3L94 - chains A and B; structure by X-ray diffraction, 1.95 A resolution.

[Chain A]
Name: Acyl-homoserine lactone acylase pvdQ subunit alpha
Organism: Pseudomonas aeruginosa
Notes: EC 3.5.1.97
Reference sequence: Q9I194 (PVDQ_PSEAE); residues 24-193 here = UniProt positions 24-193
Sequence (170 residues; row label = number of the first residue in the row):
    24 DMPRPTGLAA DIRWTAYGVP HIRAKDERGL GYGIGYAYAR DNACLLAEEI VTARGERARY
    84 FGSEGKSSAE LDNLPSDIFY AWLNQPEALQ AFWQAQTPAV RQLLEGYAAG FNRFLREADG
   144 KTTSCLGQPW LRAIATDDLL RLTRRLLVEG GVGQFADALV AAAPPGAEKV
Unresolved in the structure: 24-28, 192-193
Disulfides: Cys67-Cys148

[Chain B]
Name: Acyl-homoserine lactone acylase pvdQ subunit beta
Organism: Pseudomonas aeruginosa
Notes: EC 3.5.1.97
Reference sequence: Q9I194 (PVDQ_PSEAE); residues 217-762 here = UniProt positions 217-762
Sequence (546 residues; numbered 217 to 762; the number before each row is that of its first residue):
   217 SNAIAVGSER SADGKGMLLA NPHFPWNGAM RFYQMHLTIP GRLDVMGASL PGLPVVNIGF
   277 SRHLAWTHTV DTSSHFTLYR LALDPKDPRR YLVDGRSLPL EEKSVAIEVR GADGKLSRVE
   337 HKVYQSIYGP LVVWPGKLDW NRSEAYALRD ANLENTRVLQ QWYSINQASD VADLRRRVEA
   397 LQGIPWVNTL AADEQGNALY MNQSVVPYLK PELIPACAIP QLVAEGLPAL QGQDSRCAWS
   457 RDPAAAQAGI TPAAQLPVLL RRDFVQNSND SAWLTNPASP LQGFSPLVSQ EKPIGPRARY
   517 ALSRLQGKQP LEAKTLEEMV TANHVFSADQ VLPDLLRLCR DNQGEKSLAR ACAALAQWDR
   577 GANLDSGSGF VYFQRFMQRF AELDGAWKEP FDAQRPLDTP QGIALDRPQV ATQVRQALAD
   637 AAAEVEKSGI PDGARWGDLQ VSTRGQERIA IPGGDGHFGV YNAIQSVRKG DHLEVVGGTS
   697 YIQLVTFPEE GPKARGLLAF SQSSDPRSPH YRDQTELFSR QQWQTLPFSD RQIDADPQLQ
   757 RLSIRE
Unresolved in the structure: 648-649
Disulfides: Cys433-Cys453, Cys555-Cys568
Covalently attached groups: myristic acid (MYR) linked to Ser217
Curated features (UniProtKB/Swiss-Prot):
  - active site: Ser217 (Nucleophile)

[How chain A and chain B interact]
Contacting residue pairs (181):
  Thr29(A) - Glu762(B)
  Leu31(A) - Arg761(B)
  Leu31(A) - Glu762(B)  hydrogen bond (backbone-backbone)
  Ala32(A) - Ile760(B)
  Ala32(A) - Arg761(B)
  Ala33(A) - Ser759(B)
  Ala33(A) - Ile760(B)  hydrogen bond (backbone-backbone)
  Asp34(A) - Arg757(B)  salt bridge
  Asp34(A) - Leu758(B)
  Asp34(A) - Ser759(B)  hydrogen bond
  Ile35(A) - Gln756(B)
  Ile35(A) - Arg757(B)
  Ile35(A) - Leu758(B)  hydrogen bond (backbone-backbone)
  Arg36(A) - Asp746(B)  salt bridge
  Arg36(A) - Ile749(B)
  Arg36(A) - Leu755(B)
  Arg36(A) - Gln756(B)
  Arg36(A) - Arg757(B)
  Trp37(A) - Gln754(B)
  Trp37(A) - Leu755(B)
  Trp37(A) - Gln756(B)  hydrogen bond (backbone-backbone)
  Trp37(A) - Leu758(B)  hydrophobic
  Thr38(A) - Pro743(B)
  Thr38(A) - Ile749(B)
  Thr38(A) - Asp752(B)
  Ala39(A) - Asp752(B)  hydrogen bond (backbone-side chain)
  Tyr40(A) - Gln718(B)
  Tyr40(A) - His726(B)
  Tyr40(A) - Asp729(B)
  Tyr40(A) - Gln730(B)
  Tyr40(A) - Leu733(B)
  Tyr40(A) - Gln740(B)
  Gly41(A) - Gln718(B)  hydrogen bond (backbone-side chain)
  Gly41(A) - His726(B)  hydrogen bond (backbone-side chain)
  Val42(A) - Gln250(B)
  Val42(A) - Met262(B)  hydrophobic
  Val42(A) - Gln718(B)
  Pro43(A) - Tyr249(B)
  Pro43(A) - Gln250(B)
  Pro43(A) - Met251(B)
  Pro43(A) - His252(B)  hydrogen bond (backbone-backbone)
  Pro43(A) - Gln718(B)
  His44(A) - His252(B)  hydrogen bond
  His44(A) - Met262(B)
  His44(A) - Pro743(B)
  His44(A) - Ile749(B)
  Ile45(A) - His252(B)  hydrogen bond (backbone-backbone)
  Ile45(A) - Leu253(B)
  Ile45(A) - Thr254(B)  hydrogen bond (backbone-backbone)
  Arg46(A) - Thr254(B)
  Arg46(A) - Arg757(B)
  Ala47(A) - Thr254(B)  hydrogen bond (backbone-backbone)
  Ala47(A) - Ile255(B)
  Ala47(A) - Pro256(B)
  Lys48(A) - Ile255(B)
  Asp49(A) - Ile255(B)
  Glu50(A) - Arg258(B)  salt bridge
  Glu50(A) - Tyr379(B)  hydrogen bond
  Leu53(A) - Leu253(B)  hydrophobic
  Leu53(A) - Thr254(B)
  Leu53(A) - Leu259(B)  hydrophobic
  Tyr55(A) - Ile760(B)  hydrophobic
  Tyr55(A) - Arg761(B)
  Tyr55(A) - Glu762(B)  hydrogen bond
  Ile57(A) - Met251(B)  hydrophobic
  Ile57(A) - Leu253(B)  hydrophobic
  Ile57(A) - Pro270(B)
  Tyr59(A) - Leu758(B)  hydrophobic
  Tyr59(A) - Ile760(B)  hydrophobic
  Ala60(A) - Tyr249(B)  hydrogen bond (backbone-side chain)
  Tyr61(A) - Tyr249(B)  hydrophobic
  Tyr61(A) - Pro267(B)
  Asp64(A) - Tyr249(B)  hydrogen bond
  Asp64(A) - Ser719(B)  hydrogen bond (backbone-side chain)
  Asp64(A) - Ser720(B)
  Asp64(A) - Asp721(B)
  Asn65(A) - Tyr249(B)
  Asn65(A) - Gln718(B)  hydrogen bond (side chain-backbone)
  Asn65(A) - Ser719(B)
  Asn65(A) - Ser720(B)  hydrogen bond
  Cys67(A) - Asp721(B)
  Leu68(A) - Gly244(B)
  Leu68(A) - Arg247(B)
  Leu68(A) - Ser720(B)
  Leu69(A) - Pro267(B)  hydrophobic
  Leu69(A) - Gly268(B)
  Glu72(A) - Gly244(B)
  Glu72(A) - Ala245(B)
  Ala81(A) - Glu324(B)
  Ala81(A) - Val325(B)
  Ala81(A) - Arg326(B)  hydrogen bond (backbone-backbone)
  Arg82(A) - Glu324(B)  hydrogen bond (backbone-backbone)
  Arg82(A) - Arg326(B)
  Arg82(A) - Leu332(B)
  Gly85(A) - Arg326(B)
  Ser91(A) - Gly244(B)
  Leu97(A) - Ile323(B)  hydrophobic
  Leu97(A) - Val325(B)  hydrophobic
  Asp100(A) - Ile323(B)
  Ile101(A) - Ile323(B)  hydrophobic
  Ile101(A) - His337(B)
  Ala104(A) - Val321(B)  hydrophobic
  Ala104(A) - Ile323(B)  hydrophobic
  Trp105(A) - Val321(B)
  Trp105(A) - Val339(B)
  Trp105(A) - Gln341(B)  hydrogen bond
  Trp105(A) - Pro346(B)  hydrophobic
  Leu106(A) - Leu369(B)  hydrophobic
  Gln108(A) - Lys319(B)  hydrogen bond
  Phe115(A) - Asn371(B)
  Phe115(A) - Thr372(B)
  Ala118(A) - Thr372(B)
  Gln119(A) - Thr372(B)  hydrogen bond (side chain-backbone)
  Thr120(A) - Gln376(B)
  Val123(A) - Leu375(B)  hydrophobic
  Val123(A) - Gln376(B)
  Leu126(A) - Pro270(B)
  Leu126(A) - Tyr379(B)  hydrophobic
  Leu127(A) - Pro270(B)
  Leu127(A) - Leu375(B)  hydrophobic
  Tyr130(A) - Gly268(B)
  Arg136(A) - Ile760(B)
  Arg136(A) - Arg761(B)  hydrogen bond (side chain-backbone)
  Arg136(A) - Glu762(B)
  Arg139(A) - Glu762(B)  salt bridge
  Gly143(A) - Arg723(B)  hydrogen bond (backbone-side chain)
  Lys144(A) - Arg723(B)
  Thr145(A) - Asp721(B)
  Thr146(A) - Asp721(B)
  Thr146(A) - Arg723(B)  hydrogen bond (backbone-side chain)
  Ser147(A) - Asp721(B)  hydrogen bond
  Ser147(A) - Pro722(B)
  Ser147(A) - Arg723(B)  hydrogen bond
  Leu162(A) - Gly268(B)
  Leu165(A) - Gly268(B)
  Thr166(A) - Leu269(B)
  Thr166(A) - Val374(B)
  Arg167(A) - Leu369(B)
  Arg168(A) - Ala245(B)
  Leu169(A) - Ala245(B)
  Leu169(A) - Met246(B)  hydrophobic
  Leu169(A) - Leu269(B)  hydrophobic
  Leu169(A) - Trp402(B)  hydrogen bond (backbone-side chain)
  Leu170(A) - Asn368(B)
  Leu170(A) - Asn371(B)
  Leu170(A) - Val374(B)  hydrophobic
  Leu170(A) - Pro401(B)  hydrophobic
  Leu170(A) - Trp402(B)  hydrogen bond (backbone-side chain)
  Val171(A) - Asp366(B)
  Val171(A) - Leu369(B)  hydrophobic
  Gly173(A) - His291(B)
  Gly173(A) - Phe292(B)
  Gly173(A) - Trp402(B)
  Gly174(A) - Phe292(B)
  Gly174(A) - Asp366(B)
  Val175(A) - Leu364(B)  hydrophobic
  Val175(A) - Asp366(B)  hydrogen bond (backbone-side chain)
  Phe178(A) - Phe292(B)  hydrophobic
  Phe178(A) - Val348(B)  hydrophobic
  Phe178(A) - Trp350(B)  hydrophobic
  Phe178(A) - Leu364(B)  hydrophobic
  Ala181(A) - Val348(B)
  Ala181(A) - Val349(B)  hydrogen bond (backbone-backbone)
  Ala181(A) - Trp350(B)
  Leu182(A) - Val339(B)  hydrophobic
  Leu182(A) - Pro346(B)  hydrophobic
  Leu182(A) - Leu347(B)
  Leu182(A) - Val348(B)
  Val183(A) - His337(B)  hydrogen bond (backbone-side chain)
  Ala185(A) - Leu347(B)
  Ala185(A) - Val348(B)
  Ala185(A) - Val349(B)  hydrophobic
  Ala185(A) - Trp356(B)
  Ala186(A) - Trp356(B)
  Pro187(A) - Arg305(B)
  Pro187(A) - Tyr340(B)
  Pro187(A) - Trp356(B)
  Pro188(A) - Pro304(B)  hydrophobic
  Pro188(A) - Trp356(B)
  Pro188(A) - Asn357(B)
  Gly189(A) - Arg358(B)  hydrogen bond (backbone-side chain)
Also at the interface, not in a pair above, chain A (89 interface residues in all): Gly56, Arg63, Gly78, Tyr83, Ser86, Ala122, Ala132, Glu172, Ala184, Ala190
Also at the interface, not in a pair above, chain B (86 interface residues in all): Leu266, Val271, Leu294, Val335, Leu354, Ser724, Pro725, Asp750

[In short]
Chain A and chain B form an interface of 89 and 86 residues respectively; the contacts include 36 hydrogen
bonds and 4 salt bridges. Polar contacts include Asp34(A)-Arg757(B), Arg36(A)-Asp746(B) and
Glu50(A)-Arg258(B). Covalently linked myristic acid: at Ser217(B). From UniProt: active-site residue Ser217(B)
on chain B.
Here chain A is Acyl-homoserine lactone acylase pvdQ subunit alpha and chain B is Acyl-homoserine lactone
acylase pvdQ subunit beta, both from Pseudomonas aeruginosa. Entry 3L94 (Structure of PvdQ covalently acylated
with myristate) was determined by X-ray diffraction, deposited together with 3SRA, 3SRB, 3SRC and 3L91.
